Entry 8EFT (electron microscopy, 9.68 A resolution (very low resolution: no residue pairs are listed; an interface is given only as per-side residue counts)); this record covers chains D and P of the 18 polymer chains in the assembly.

Chain D (and P):
Protein: Dynamin-like 120 kDa protein, form S1
Organism: Homo sapiens
Notes: chain P of this document is another copy of the same molecule, construct and numbering; everything in this record applies to it too
UniProt: O60313 (OPA1_HUMAN); residues 195-960 here = UniProt positions 195-960
Amino-acid sequence (766 residues; each row starts with the number of its first residue):
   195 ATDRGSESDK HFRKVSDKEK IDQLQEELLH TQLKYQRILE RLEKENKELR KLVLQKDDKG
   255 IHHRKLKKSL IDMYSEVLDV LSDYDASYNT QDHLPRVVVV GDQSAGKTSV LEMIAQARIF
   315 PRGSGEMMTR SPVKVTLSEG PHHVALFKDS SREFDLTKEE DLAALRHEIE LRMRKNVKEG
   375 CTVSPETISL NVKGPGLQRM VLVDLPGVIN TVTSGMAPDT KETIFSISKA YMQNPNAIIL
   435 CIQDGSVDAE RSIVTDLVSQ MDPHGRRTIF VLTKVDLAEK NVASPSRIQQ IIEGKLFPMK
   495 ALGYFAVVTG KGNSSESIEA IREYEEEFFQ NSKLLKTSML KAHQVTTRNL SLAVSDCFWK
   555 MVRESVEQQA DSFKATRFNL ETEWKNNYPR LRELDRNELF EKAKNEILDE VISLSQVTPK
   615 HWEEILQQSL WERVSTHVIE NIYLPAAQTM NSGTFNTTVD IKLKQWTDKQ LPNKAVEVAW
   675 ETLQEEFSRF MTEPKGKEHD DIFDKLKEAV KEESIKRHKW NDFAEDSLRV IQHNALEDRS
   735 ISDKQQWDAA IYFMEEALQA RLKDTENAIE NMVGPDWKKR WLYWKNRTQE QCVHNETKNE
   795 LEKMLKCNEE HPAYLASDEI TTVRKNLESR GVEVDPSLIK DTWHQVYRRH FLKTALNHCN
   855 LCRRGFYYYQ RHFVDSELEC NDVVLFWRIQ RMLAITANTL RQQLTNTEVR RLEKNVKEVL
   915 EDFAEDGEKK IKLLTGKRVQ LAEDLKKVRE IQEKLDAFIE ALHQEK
UniProt features mapped onto this chain:
  - region: Gly-295 to Thr-302 (G1 motif), Met-321 to Arg-324 (G2 motif), Asp-398 to Gly-401 (G3 motif), Thr-467 to Asp-470 (G4 motif), Val-501 to Gly-504 (G5 motif)
  - binding site (GTP): Ser-298, Gly-300, Lys-301, Thr-302, Ser-303, Gly-317, Lys-468, Asp-470, Thr-503, Gly-506, Asn-507
  - binding site (Mg(2+)): Thr-302, Thr-323, Asp-398
  - modified residue: Lys-228 (N6-acetyllysine)
  - natural variant: Glu-270 (E270K: In OPA1), Leu-272 (L272P: In OPA1), Asp-273 (D273A: In OPA1), Arg-290 (R290Q: In OPA1; R290W: In OPA1), Val-293 to Val-294 (deletion: In OPA1), Gly-300 (G300E: In OPA1), Gln-310 (Q310R: In OPA1), Arg-324 to Pro-326 (deletion: In OPA1), Thr-330 (T330S: In OPA1), Ala-357 (A357T: In DOA+ and OPA1), Val-377 (V377I: In OPA1), Ile-382 (I382M: In OPA1 and BEHRS), 41 further natural variant entries in UniProt
  - mutagenesis: Glu-213 (E213A: In interface mutant 9; strongly decreased ability to mediate mitochondrial fusion; when associated with A-217, A-557 and A-565), Gln-217 (Q217A: In interface mutant 9; strongly decreased ability to mediate mitochondrial fusion; when associated with A-213, A-557 and A-565), Arg-235 (R235A: In interface mutant 8; strongly decreased ability to mediate mitochondrial fusion), Leu-243 (L243A: In mutant control 1; does not affect ability to mediate mitochondrial fusion), Leu-248 (L248A: In mutant control 2; does not affect ability to mediate mitochondrial fusion), Gln-297 (Q297E: Abolished GTPase activity without affecting the ability to bind membranes), Ser-298 (S298A: Abolished GTPase activity without affecting the ability to bind membranes), Lys-301 (K301A: Abolished GTPase activity), Thr-302 (T302A: Abolished GTPase activity; T302N: Abolished GTPase activity without affecting the ability to bind membranes), Arg-316 (R316A: Strongly decreased GTPase activity), Glu-320 (E320A: Decreased GTPase activity), Met-321 (M321A: Strongly decreased GTPase activity), 39 further mutagenesis entries in UniProt
Disulfides: Cys-856/Cys-874

Interface between chain D and chain P:
At this resolution (10 A) residue pairs are not listed: 11 residues of chain D and 10 of chain P lie at the interface.

In short:
The interface between chain D and chain P involves 11 residues on one side and 10 on the other. UniProt lists
11 GTP-binding residues, 3 Mg2+-binding residues and 67 mutagenesis sites on chain D.
Both chains are Dynamin-like 120 kDa protein, form S1 (Homo sapiens). Entry 8EFT (CryoEM of the soluble OPA1
interfaces from the apo helical assembly on a lipid membrane) was determined by electron microscopy (same
publication as 8EEW, 8EF7, 8EFF, 8EFR and 8EFS).
